Entry 8WLU (electron microscopy, 2.87 A resolution); this record covers chains A and C of the 3 polymer chains in the assembly.

Chain A (and C):
Name: Spike glycoprotein, Fibritin
From: Bat SARS-like coronavirus RsSHC014
Notes: chain C of this document is another copy of the same molecule, construct and numbering; everything in this record applies to it too
UniProt: chimeric construct of U5WLK5, A0A346FJN8: residues 1-1191 from U5WLK5 (U5WLK5_SARS) positions 1-1191 (same numbers); residues 1194-1219 from A0A346FJN8 positions 458-483 (UniProt number = residue number - 736)
Amino-acid sequence (1271 residues; numbered 1 to 1271; the number before each row is that of its first residue):
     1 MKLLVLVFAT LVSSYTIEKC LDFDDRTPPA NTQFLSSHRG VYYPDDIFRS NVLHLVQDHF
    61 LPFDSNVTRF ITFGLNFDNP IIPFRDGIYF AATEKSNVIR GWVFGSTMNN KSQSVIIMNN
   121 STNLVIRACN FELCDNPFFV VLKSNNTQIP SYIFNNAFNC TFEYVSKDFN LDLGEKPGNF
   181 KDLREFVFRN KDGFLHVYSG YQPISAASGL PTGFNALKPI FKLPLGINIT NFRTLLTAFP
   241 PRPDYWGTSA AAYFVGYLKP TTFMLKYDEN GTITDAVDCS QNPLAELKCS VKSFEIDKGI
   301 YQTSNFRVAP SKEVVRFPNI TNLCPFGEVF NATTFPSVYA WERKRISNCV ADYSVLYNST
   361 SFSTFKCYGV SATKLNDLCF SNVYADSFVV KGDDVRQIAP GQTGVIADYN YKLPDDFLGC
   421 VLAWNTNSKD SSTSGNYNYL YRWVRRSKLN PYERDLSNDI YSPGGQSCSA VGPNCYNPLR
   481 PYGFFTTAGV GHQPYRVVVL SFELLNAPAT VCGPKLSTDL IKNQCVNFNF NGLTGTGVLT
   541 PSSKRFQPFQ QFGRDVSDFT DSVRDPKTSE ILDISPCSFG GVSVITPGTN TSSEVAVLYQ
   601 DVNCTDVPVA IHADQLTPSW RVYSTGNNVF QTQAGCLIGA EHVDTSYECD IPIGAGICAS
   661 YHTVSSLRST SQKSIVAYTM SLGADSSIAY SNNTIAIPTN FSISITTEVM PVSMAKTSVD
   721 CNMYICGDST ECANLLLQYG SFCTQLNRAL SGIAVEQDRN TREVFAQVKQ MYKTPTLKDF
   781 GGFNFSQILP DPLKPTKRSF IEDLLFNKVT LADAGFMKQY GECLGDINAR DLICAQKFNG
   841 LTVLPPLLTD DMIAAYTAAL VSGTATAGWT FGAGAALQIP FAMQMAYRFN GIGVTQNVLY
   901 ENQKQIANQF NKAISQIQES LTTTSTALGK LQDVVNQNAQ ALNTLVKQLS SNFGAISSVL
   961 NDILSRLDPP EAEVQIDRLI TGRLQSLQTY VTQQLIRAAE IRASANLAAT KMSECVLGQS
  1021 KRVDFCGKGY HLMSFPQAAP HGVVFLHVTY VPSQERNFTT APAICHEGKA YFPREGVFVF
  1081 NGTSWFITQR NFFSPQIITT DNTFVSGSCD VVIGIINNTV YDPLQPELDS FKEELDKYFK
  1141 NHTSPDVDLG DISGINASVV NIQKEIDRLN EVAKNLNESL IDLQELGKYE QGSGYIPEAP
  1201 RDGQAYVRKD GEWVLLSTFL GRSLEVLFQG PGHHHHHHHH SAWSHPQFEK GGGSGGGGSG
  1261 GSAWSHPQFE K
Unresolved in the structure: 1-18, 1125-1271
Cystine bridges: Cys20-Cys134, Cys129-Cys160, Cys279-Cys289, Cys324-Cys349, Cys367-Cys420, Cys379-Cys512, Cys525-Cys577, Cys604-Cys636, Cys649-Cys658, Cys721-Cys743, Cys726-Cys732, Cys823-Cys834, Cys1015-Cys1026, Cys1065-Cys1109
Covalently attached groups: N-acetylglucosamine (NAG) linked to Asn66, Asn110, Asn120, Asn145, Asn159, Asn270, Asn319, Asn331, Asn358, Asn590, Asn603, Asn692, Asn700, Asn784, Asn1057, Asn1081, Asn1117; glycan linked to Asn228
Differences from the reference sequence: conflict Pro969 (Lys in U5WLK5), Pro970 (Val in U5WLK5); linker (1192-1193); expression tag (1220-1271)

How chain A and chain C interact:
Contacting residue pairs (175):
  Phe48(A) - Asn506(C)
  Phe48(A) - Gln547(C)
  Lys111(A) - Ser457(C)
  Gln113(A) - Leu456(C)
  Asp192(A) - Pro451(C)
  Asp192(A) - Tyr452(C)
  Gly193(A) - Pro451(C)  hydrogen bond (backbone-backbone)
  Gly193(A) - Tyr452(C)
  Phe194(A) - Arg343(C)
  Phe194(A) - Tyr384(C)  hydrophobic
  Lys222(A) - Glu503(C)  salt bridge
  Pro224(A) - Arg343(C)
  Pro224(A) - Tyr384(C)
  Leu225(A) - Arg454(C)  hydrogen bond (backbone-side chain)
  Gly226(A) - Tyr452(C)
  Gly226(A) - Glu453(C)
  Gly226(A) - Arg454(C)  hydrogen bond (backbone-backbone)
  Asn270(A) - Gln547(C)
  Ser354(A) - Tyr409(C)
  Tyr357(A) - Gly404(C)
  Tyr357(A) - Val405(C)
  Tyr357(A) - Asp408(C)  hydrogen bond
  Tyr357(A) - Tyr409(C)  hydrophobic
  Asn358(A) - Trp443(C)
  Asn358(A) - Arg480(C)
  Ser361(A) - Asp393(C)
  Phe362(A) - Arg396(C)  hydrogen bond (backbone-side chain)
  Ser363(A) - Asp393(C)
  Ser363(A) - Arg396(C)
  Phe365(A) - Arg396(C)
  Ala372(A) - Thr403(C)
  Thr373(A) - Gly401(C)
  Thr373(A) - Thr403(C)
  Asn376(A) - Lys448(C)
  Asp415(A) - Pro969(C)
  Val490(A) - Val490(C)  hydrophobic
  Ser718(A) - Gln302(C)
  Asp720(A) - Ser304(C)
  Met723(A) - Ser578(C)
  Asp728(A) - Thr536(C)
  Asp728(A) - Pro576(C)
  Asp728(A) - Cys577(C)
  Asn734(A) - Gln57(C)
  Gln738(A) - Asn952(C)  hydrogen bond (backbone-backbone)
  Tyr739(A) - Ser951(C)  hydrogen bond (backbone-side chain)
  Tyr739(A) - Asn952(C)
  Tyr739(A) - Phe953(C)  hydrogen bond (side chain-backbone)
  Tyr739(A) - Gly954(C)
  Gly740(A) - Ser951(C)
  Ser741(A) - Gln948(C)  hydrogen bond
  Phe742(A) - Gln948(C)
  Phe742(A) - Phe953(C)  hydrophobic
  Phe742(A) - Gln985(C)
  Gln745(A) - Thr944(C)
  Gln745(A) - Thr989(C)
  Arg748(A) - Gln940(C)  hydrogen bond
  Arg748(A) - Thr944(C)
  Lys769(A) - Ala684(C)  hydrogen bond (backbone-backbone)
  Gln770(A) - Ala684(C)
  Gln770(A) - Ser686(C)  hydrogen bond
  Met771(A) - Leu682(C)  hydrophobic
  Met771(A) - Gly683(C)
  Met771(A) - Ala684(C)  hydrogen bond (backbone-backbone)
  Met771(A) - Asp685(C)
  Met771(A) - Ser686(C)
  Tyr772(A) - Ser686(C)
  Lys773(A) - Asp685(C)  salt bridge
  Lys773(A) - Ser686(C)
  Phe780(A) - Tyr690(C)  hydrophobic
  Met817(A) - Asp601(C)
  Lys818(A) - Asp601(C)  hydrogen bond (backbone-side chain)
  Gln819(A) - Asp601(C)
  Tyr820(A) - Asp601(C)  hydrogen bond (backbone-backbone)
  Tyr820(A) - Val602(C)  hydrophobic
  Tyr820(A) - Ala610(C)
  Leu824(A) - Asp573(C)
  Leu824(A) - Ser575(C)
  Gly825(A) - Ser543(C)
  Gly825(A) - Lys544(C)
  Asp826(A) - Ser543(C)
  Asp826(A) - Lys544(C)
  Asp826(A) - Arg545(C)
  Ile827(A) - Lys544(C)
  Ile827(A) - Arg545(C)
  Arg830(A) - Arg554(C)  hydrogen bond (side chain-backbone)
  Arg830(A) - Asp555(C)
  Arg830(A) - Asp561(C)  salt bridge
  Ala835(A) - Asp555(C)
  Lys837(A) - Asp601(C)  salt bridge
  Phe838(A) - Phe559(C)  hydrophobic
  Phe838(A) - Asp561(C)
  Phe838(A) - Pro576(C)
  Asn839(A) - Ser557(C)  hydrogen bond
  Pro845(A) - Ala634(C)  hydrophobic
  Pro846(A) - Ala655(C)  hydrogen bond (backbone-backbone)
  Leu847(A) - Pro652(C)  hydrophobic
  Leu847(A) - Gly654(C)
  Leu847(A) - Ala655(C)
  Leu847(A) - Gly656(C)  hydrogen bond (backbone-backbone)
  Leu847(A) - Met680(C)  hydrophobic
  Leu848(A) - Leu682(C)  hydrophobic
  Thr849(A) - Ala655(C)
  Met852(A) - Gly656(C)
  Met852(A) - Met680(C)
  Met852(A) - Leu682(C)
  Tyr856(A) - Leu682(C)  hydrogen bond (side chain-backbone)
  Thr866(A) - Ile688(C)
  Thr866(A) - Tyr690(C)
  Trp869(A) - Arg1090(C)
  Ala873(A) - Lys1028(C)
  Ala873(A) - Gly1029(C)
  Ala876(A) - Ile688(C)
  Leu877(A) - Ala696(C)
  Leu877(A) - Glu1055(C)
  Gln878(A) - Ala689(C)
  Gln878(A) - Thr694(C)
  Gln878(A) - Ile695(C)
  Gln878(A) - Ala696(C)  hydrogen bond (backbone-backbone)
  Ile879(A) - Tyr690(C)
  Ile879(A) - Ile695(C)  hydrophobic
  Pro880(A) - Asn693(C)
  Pro880(A) - Thr694(C)
  Phe881(A) - Tyr690(C)  hydrogen bond (backbone-side chain)
  Met883(A) - Thr1060(C)
  Met883(A) - Val1077(C)  hydrophobic
  Tyr887(A) - Arg1090(C)
  Gln896(A) - Pro1073(C)
  Asn897(A) - Phe1072(C)
  Asn897(A) - Phe1104(C)
  Asn897(A) - Ser1106(C)  hydrogen bond
  Tyr900(A) - Pro1062(C)  hydrophobic
  Tyr900(A) - Phe1072(C)  hydrophobic
  Tyr900(A) - Val1112(C)  hydrophobic
  Glu901(A) - Ser1106(C)  hydrogen bond
  Glu901(A) - Val1111(C)
  Gln903(A) - Ile1113(C)
  Val946(A) - Ser557(C)
  Leu949(A) - Ser557(C)
  Ser950(A) - Val556(C)
  Ser950(A) - Ser557(C)
  Ser950(A) - Asp558(C)
  Ser958(A) - Asp558(C)  hydrogen bond
  Val959(A) - Arg554(C)
  Val959(A) - Asp558(C)
  Asn961(A) - Thr534(C)  hydrogen bond (side chain-backbone)
  Asn961(A) - Gly535(C)
  Asp962(A) - Leu533(C)
  Asp962(A) - Arg554(C)  salt bridge
  Leu964(A) - Lys374(C)  hydrogen bond (backbone-side chain)
  Ser965(A) - Lys374(C)
  Ser965(A) - Leu378(C)
  Ser965(A) - Gly532(C)
  Ser965(A) - Thr534(C)
  Arg966(A) - Val370(C)
  Arg966(A) - Ser371(C)  hydrogen bond (backbone-backbone)
  Arg966(A) - Lys374(C)
  Arg966(A) - Leu504(C)
  Leu967(A) - Gly369(C)
  Leu967(A) - Ser371(C)
  Leu967(A) - Lys374(C)
  Asp968(A) - Ser371(C)  hydrogen bond (backbone-side chain)
  Asp968(A) - Thr373(C)
  Glu971(A) - Ser371(C)  hydrogen bond
  Asp977(A) - Gly954(C)
  Gln985(A) - Gln985(C)
  Gln988(A) - Gln985(C)
  Gln988(A) - Thr989(C)
  Thr992(A) - Thr992(C)
  Leu995(A) - Ile996(C)  hydrophobic
  Arg1002(A) - Glu1000(C)
  Ser1013(A) - Val1023(C)
  Glu1014(A) - Arg1022(C)  salt bridge
  Glu1014(A) - Val1023(C)
  Leu1017(A) - Asp1024(C)
  Arg1022(A) - Arg1022(C)
Other interface residues (no listed pair), chain A (118 interface residues in all): Asp46, Asn159, Thr161, Ile227, Asn228, Leu737, Leu832, Leu844, Ala855, Ala865, Gly872, Gly874, Ala875, Thr895, Lys904, Ile996, Thr1010, Gly1018
Other interface residues (no listed pair), chain C (134 interface residues in all): Leu55, Lys391, Gln402, Leu418, Asp459, Leu505, Gly537, Gln550, Ile574, Phe579, Gln600, Asn603, Asp606, Val609, Cys649, Ile657, Cys658, Thr679, Ser691, Asn692, Pro698, Pro970, Ser986, Gln993, Tyr1030, Val1051, Asn1057, Ala1061, Gly1076, Gly1107

Summary:
118 residues of chain A and 134 residues of chain C are in contact, with 30 hydrogen bonds and 6 salt bridges.
Polar pairs include Lys222(A)-Glu503(C), Lys773(A)-Asp685(C) and Arg830(A)-Asp561(C). N-acetylglucosamine is
covalently linked to Asn66(A), Asn110(A), Asn120(A), Asn145(A), Asn159(A) and Asn270(A) and 11 more.
Chain A and chain C are both Spike glycoprotein, Fibritin (Bat SARS-like coronavirus RsSHC014); the structure,
Cryo-EM structure of bat RsSHC014 spike glycoprotein, was determined by electron microscopy together with
8WLY, 8WLZ and 8WQ0 from the same study.
